Entry 8FW5 (electron microscopy, 3.08 A resolution); this record covers chains A and E of the 9 polymer chains in the assembly.

Chain A:
Protein: GATOR complex protein DEPDC5
Source organism: Homo sapiens
UniProt: O75140 (DEPD5_HUMAN); numbering as in UniProt (aligned over 1-1603)
Sequence (1603 residues; row label = number of the first residue in the row):
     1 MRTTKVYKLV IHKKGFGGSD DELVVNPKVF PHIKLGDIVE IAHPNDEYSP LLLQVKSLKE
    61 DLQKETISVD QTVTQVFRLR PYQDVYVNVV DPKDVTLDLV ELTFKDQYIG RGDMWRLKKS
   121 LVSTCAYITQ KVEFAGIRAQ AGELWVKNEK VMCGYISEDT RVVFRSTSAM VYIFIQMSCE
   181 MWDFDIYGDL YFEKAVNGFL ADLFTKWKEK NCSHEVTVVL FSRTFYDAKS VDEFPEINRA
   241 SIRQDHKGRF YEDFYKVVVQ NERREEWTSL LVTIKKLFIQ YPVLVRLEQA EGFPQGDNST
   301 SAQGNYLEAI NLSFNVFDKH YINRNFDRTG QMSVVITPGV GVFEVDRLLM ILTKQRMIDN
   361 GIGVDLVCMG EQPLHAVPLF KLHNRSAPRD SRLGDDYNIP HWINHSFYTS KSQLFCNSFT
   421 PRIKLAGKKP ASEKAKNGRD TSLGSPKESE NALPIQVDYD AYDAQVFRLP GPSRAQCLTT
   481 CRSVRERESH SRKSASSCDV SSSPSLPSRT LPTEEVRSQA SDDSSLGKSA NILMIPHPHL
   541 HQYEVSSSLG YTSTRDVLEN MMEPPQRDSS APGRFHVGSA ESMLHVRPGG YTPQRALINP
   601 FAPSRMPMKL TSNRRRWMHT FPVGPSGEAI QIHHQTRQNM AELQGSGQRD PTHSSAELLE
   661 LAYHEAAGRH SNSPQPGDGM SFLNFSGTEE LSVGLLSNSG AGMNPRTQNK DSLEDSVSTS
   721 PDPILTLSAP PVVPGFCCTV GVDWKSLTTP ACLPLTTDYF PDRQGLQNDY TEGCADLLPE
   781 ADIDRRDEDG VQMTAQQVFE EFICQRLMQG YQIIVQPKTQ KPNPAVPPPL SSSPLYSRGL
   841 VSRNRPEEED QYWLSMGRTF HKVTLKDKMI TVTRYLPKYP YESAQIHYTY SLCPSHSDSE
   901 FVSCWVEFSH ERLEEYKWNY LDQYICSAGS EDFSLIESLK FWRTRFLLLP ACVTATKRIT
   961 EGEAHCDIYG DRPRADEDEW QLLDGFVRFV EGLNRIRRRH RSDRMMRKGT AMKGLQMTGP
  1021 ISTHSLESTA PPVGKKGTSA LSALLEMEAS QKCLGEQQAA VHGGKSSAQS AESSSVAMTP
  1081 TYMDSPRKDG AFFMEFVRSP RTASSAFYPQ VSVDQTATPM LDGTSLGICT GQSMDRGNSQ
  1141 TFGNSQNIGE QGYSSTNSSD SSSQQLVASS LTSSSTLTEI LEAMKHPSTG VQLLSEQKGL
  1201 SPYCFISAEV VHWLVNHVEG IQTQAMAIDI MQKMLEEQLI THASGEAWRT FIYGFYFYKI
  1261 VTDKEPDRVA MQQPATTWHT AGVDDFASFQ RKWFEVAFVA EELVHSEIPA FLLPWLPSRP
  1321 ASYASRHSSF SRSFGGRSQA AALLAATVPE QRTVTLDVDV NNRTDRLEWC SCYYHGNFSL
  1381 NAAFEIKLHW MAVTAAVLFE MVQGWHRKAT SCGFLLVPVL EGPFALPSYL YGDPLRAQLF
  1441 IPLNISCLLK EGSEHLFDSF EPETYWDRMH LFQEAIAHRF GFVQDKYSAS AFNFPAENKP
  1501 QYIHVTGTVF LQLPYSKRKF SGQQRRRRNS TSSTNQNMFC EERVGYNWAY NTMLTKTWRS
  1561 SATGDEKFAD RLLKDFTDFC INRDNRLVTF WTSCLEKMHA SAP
Not modelled in the structure: 1-5, 386-394, 428-457, 471-627, 642-657, 675-730, 816-849, 999-1176, 1262-1285, 1319-1346, 1516-1541, 1600-1603
Differences from the reference sequence: conflict P674 (Arg in O75140); engineered mutation A775 (Tyr in O75140)
UniProt features mapped onto this chain:
  - modified residue (Phosphoserine): S505, S1002, S1530
  - natural variant: V90 (V90I: In FFEVF1), H214 (H214D: In FFEVF1; uncertain significance), V272 (V272L: In FFEVF1), T337 (T337R: In DEE111), A452 (A452V: In FFEVF1), R485 (R485Q: In FFEVF1), Q542 (Q542P: In FFEVF1; uncertain significance), R806 (R806C: In DEE111), T864 (T864M: In FFEVF1), K1065 (K1065R: In FFEVF1; uncertain significance), S1073 (S1073R: In FFEVF1), T1081 (T1081P: In FFEVF1; uncertain significance), 4 further natural variant entries in UniProt
  - mutagenesis: D185 to D189 (In mutant AB; abolished interaction with NPRL2 and NPRL3; when associated with 371-G--G-375), E371 to H375 (In mutant AB; abolished interaction with NPRL2 and NPRL3; when associated with 185-G--G-189), K447 (K447R: No effect on ubiquitination. Loss of interaction with KLHL22 and ubiquitination; when associated with R-710, R-1065, R-1088 and R-1574), K710 (K710R: No effect on ubiquitination. Loss of interaction with KLHL22 and ubiquitination; when associated with R-447, R-1065, R-1088 and R-1574), S1002 (S1002A: Abolished phosphorylation by PIM1; when associated with A-1530), K1065 (K1065R: No effect on ubiquitination. Loss of interaction with KLHL22 and ubiquitination; when associated with R-447, R-710, R-1088 and R-1574), K1088 (K1088R: No effect on ubiquitination. Loss of interaction with KLHL22 and ubiquitination; when associated with R-447, R-710, R-1065 and R-1574), S1188 (S1188A: No effect on interaction with KLHL22), T1189 (T1189A: No effect on interaction with KLHL22), S1195 (S1195A: No effect on interaction with KLHL22), S1201 (S1201A: No effect on interaction with KLHL22), Y1203 (Y1203A: No effect on interaction with KLHL22), 9 further mutagenesis entries in UniProt

Chain E:
Protein: GTP-binding protein Gtr2
Source organism: Escherichia coli
Sequence (314 residues; each row starts with the number of its first residue):
     1 MKPRKIILMG LRRSGKSSIQ KVVFYKMPPN ETLALESTSK LTQDHISSFI DFSVWDFPGQ
    61 VDVFDAAFDF ESIFTQVGAL IFVIDAQDDY LDALARLHVT VARVVTINPN ICIEVFIHKV
   121 DGLSDEFKID TQRDIQQRTQ DELADIGLEN VPISFHLTSI FDHSIFEAFS RVIQKLIPQL
   181 PTLENLLNIF CSNSLVEKAY LFDVLSKIYV ATDSSPVDVQ SYEICSDFID VILDIGSIYG
   241 RSSQLKPGHS PEILDETSSV IRLSNDLVLF LREMNQYLAL ICIVRADNFE KSGLIEYNVQ
   301 CLQTAIQSIF SPRT
Not modelled in the structure: 1-3, 27-52

How chain A and chain E interact:
Residue-residue contacts (23; chain A residue first):
  K8(A) with E197(E), salt bridge
  I11(A) with P216(E)
  H12(A) with P216(E)
  K13(A) with P216(E)
  Q71(A) with P216(E); D218(E)
  P81(A) with D218(E)
  Y82(A) with E197(E); K198(E); R285(E)
  D84(A) with R285(E), salt bridge
  K105(A) with E126(E)
  R138(A) with R133(E)
  N211(A) with E126(E), hydrogen bond
  R997(A) with A144(E), hydrogen bond (side chain-backbone)
  R1407(A) with Q137(E); R138(E); D141(E), salt bridge; E142(E)
  K1408(A) with D145(E)
  T1410(A) with R138(E)
  S1411(A) with E142(E), hydrogen bond; D145(E)
Also at the interface, not in a pair above, chain A (17 interface residues in all): Q63
Also at the interface, not in a pair above, chain E (20 interface residues in all): S124, G147, S192, L195, S215, V217, N288

Summary:
The interface between chain A and chain E involves 17 residues on one side and 20 on the other; the contacts
include 3 hydrogen bonds and 3 salt bridges. Among the polar pairs are K8(A)-E197(E), D84(A)-R285(E) and
R1407(A)-D141(E).
Here chain A is GATOR complex protein DEPDC5 (Homo sapiens) and chain E is GTP-binding protein Gtr2
(Escherichia coli). Entry 8FW5 (Chimeric HsGATOR1-SpGtr-SpLam complex) was determined by electron microscopy.
